Entry 1OWH (X-ray diffraction, 1.61 A resolution); this record covers chain A.

== Chain A ==
Molecule: Urokinase-type plasminogen activator
Source organism: Homo sapiens
Notes: EC 3.4.21.73
UniProt: P00749 (UROK_HUMAN); residues 1-245 here correspond to UniProt positions 179-423 (UniProt number = residue number + 178)
Chain sequence (245 residues; each row starts with the number of its first residue; note: 13 numbers in that range are skipped by the numbering (no residue carries them; nothing is unmodelled there)):
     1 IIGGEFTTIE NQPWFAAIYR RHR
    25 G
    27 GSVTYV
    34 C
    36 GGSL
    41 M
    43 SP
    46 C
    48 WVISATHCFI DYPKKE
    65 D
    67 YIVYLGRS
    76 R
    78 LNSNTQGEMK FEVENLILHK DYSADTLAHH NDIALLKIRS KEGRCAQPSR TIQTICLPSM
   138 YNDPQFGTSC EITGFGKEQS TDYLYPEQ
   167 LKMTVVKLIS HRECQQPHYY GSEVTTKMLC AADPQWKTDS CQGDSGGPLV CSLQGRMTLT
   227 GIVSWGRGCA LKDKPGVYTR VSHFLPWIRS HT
Differences from the reference sequence: conflict Gln156 (Asn322 in P00749)
Disulfides: Cys34-Cys55, Cys147-Cys217, Cys180-Cys196, Cys207-Cys235
Small-molecule neighbours: 239 (6-[(Z)-amino(imino)methyl]-N-[4-(aminomethyl)phenyl]-2-naphthamide): His54, Asp58, His106, Asp205, Ser206, Cys207, Gln208, Ser211, Val229, Ser230, Trp231, Gly232, Gly234, Cys235, Gly242

== In short ==
Chain A binds compound 239.
Chain A is Urokinase-type plasminogen activator (Homo sapiens); the structure, Substituted 2-Naphthamidine
Inhibitors of Urokinase, was determined by X-ray diffraction, deposited together with 1OWD, 1OWE, 1OWI, 1OWJ
and 1OWK.
